Entry 3H8R (X-ray diffraction, 1.77 A resolution); this record covers chains A and B of the 3 polymer chains in the assembly.

# Chain A
Name: Alpha-ketoglutarate-dependent dioxygenase alkB homolog 2
Organism: Homo sapiens
Notes: EC 1.14.11.-; fragment: truncation with N-terminal 55 amino acid deleted
UniProt: Q6NS38 (ALKB2_HUMAN); residue numbers follow UniProt; this construct covers 56-261
Sequence (209 residues; numbered 53 to 261; the number before each row is that of its first residue):
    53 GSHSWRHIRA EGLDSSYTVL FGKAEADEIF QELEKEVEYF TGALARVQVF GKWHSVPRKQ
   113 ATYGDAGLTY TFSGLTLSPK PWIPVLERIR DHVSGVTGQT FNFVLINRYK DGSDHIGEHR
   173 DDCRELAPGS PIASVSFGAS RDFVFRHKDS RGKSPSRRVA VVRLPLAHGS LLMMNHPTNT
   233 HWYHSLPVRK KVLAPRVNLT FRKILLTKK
Not modelled in the structure: 53-54, 259-261
Differences from the reference sequence: expression tag (53-55); engineered mutation Ser67 (Cys in Q6NS38), Ser165 (Cys in Q6NS38), Cys175 (Glu in Q6NS38), Ser192 (Cys in Q6NS38)
UniProt features mapped onto this chain:
  - binding site (substrate): Phe102 to Lys104, Tyr122 to Phe124, Asp174
  - binding site (2-oxoglutarate): Asn159, Tyr161, His171, His236, Arg248, Thr252, Arg254
  - binding site (Fe cation): His171, Asp173, His236

# Chain B
Molecule: 13-nt DNA strand
Sequence (13 nucleotides; numbered 259 to 271; the number before each row is that of its first residue):
   259 CTGTATXATX GCG
Modified positions: 2YR (2'-deoxy-N-(2-sulfanylethyl)cytidine 5'-(dihydrogen phosphate)) at position 265; 6MA (N6-methyl-deoxy-adenosine-5'-monophosphate) at position 268

# Chain A / chain B interface
Pairs across the interface (26; chain A residue first):
  Val99(A) with DA266(B), sugar contact
  Val101(A) with DT264(B), phosphate contact; 2YR_265(B), phosphate contact; DA266(B), sugar contact
  Phe102(A) with DT264(B), stacking on the base; DA266(B), base contact
  His106(A) with DA266(B), sugar contact; DT267(B), sugar contact
  Pro109(A) with DT267(B), phosphate contact
  Arg110(A) with DA266(B), salt bridge to the phosphate
  Tyr122(A) with 2YR_265(B), base contact
  Thr123(A) with 2YR_265(B), base contact
  Phe124(A) with 2YR_265(B), base contact
  Ser125(A) with 2YR_265(B), hydrogen bond to the phosphate
  His167(A) with DT267(B), salt bridge to the phosphate
  Ile168(A) with 2YR_265(B), base contact; DA266(B), phosphate contact
  Gly169(A) with 2YR_265(B), hydrogen bond to the phosphate; DA266(B), hydrogen bond to the phosphate
  Glu170(A) with 2YR_265(B), sugar contact
  His171(A) with 2YR_265(B), sugar contact
  Asp173(A) with 2YR_265(B), base contact
  Cys175(A) with 2YR_265(B), covalent bond
  Leu178(A) with 2YR_265(B), base contact
  Arg203(A) with DT264(B), salt bridge to the phosphate
  Tyr235(A) with DT264(B), hydrogen bond to the phosphate
Other interface residues (no listed pair), chain A (24 interface residues in all): Val108, Arg172, Asp174, Arg254
Other interface residues (no listed pair), chain B (5 interface residues in all): DA263
Interface features reported in the paper:
  - interface residues, chain A: Phe102(A)

# Summary
The interface between chain A and chain B involves 24 residues on one side and 5 on the other; the contacts
include 1 covalent bond, 4 hydrogen bonds, 3 salt bridges and 1 aromatic stacking contact. Polar pairs include
Ser125(A)-2YR_265(B), Gly169(A)-2YR_265(B) and Gly169(A)-DA266(B). The paper reports the interface residue
Phe102(A).
Chain A is Alpha-ketoglutarate-dependent dioxygenase alkB homolog 2 (Homo sapiens) and chain B is a 13-nt DNA
strand; the structure, Structure determination of DNA methylation lesions N1-meA and N3-meC in duplex DNA
using a cross-linked host-guest ..., was determined by X-ray diffraction, deposited together with 3H8O and
3H8X.
